Entry 6HC3 (X-ray diffraction, 3.10 A resolution); this record covers chains A and B of the 3 polymer chains in the assembly.

Chain A:
Name: Transcription factor A, mitochondrial
Source organism: Homo sapiens
Reference sequence: Q00059 (TFAM_HUMAN); numbering as in UniProt (aligned over 34-246)
Chain sequence (224 residues; each row starts with the number of its first residue):
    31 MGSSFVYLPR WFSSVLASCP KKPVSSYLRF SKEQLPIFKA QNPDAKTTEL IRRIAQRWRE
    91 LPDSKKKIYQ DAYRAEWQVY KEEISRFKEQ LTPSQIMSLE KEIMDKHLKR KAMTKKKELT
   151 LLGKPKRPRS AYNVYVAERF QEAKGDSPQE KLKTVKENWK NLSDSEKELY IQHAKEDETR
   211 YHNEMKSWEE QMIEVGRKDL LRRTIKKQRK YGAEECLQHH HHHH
Disordered / not traced: 31-42, 235-254
Construct notes: initiating methionine (31); cloning artifact (32-33, 247-248); expression tag (249-254)
Swiss-Prot annotation at these positions:
  - DNA-binding region: Pro-50 to Lys-118 (HMG box 1), Pro-155 to Glu-219 (HMG box 2)
  - site (Intercalates between bases and promotes DNA bending): Leu-58, Leu-182
  - modified residue: Ser-55 (Phosphoserine), Ser-56 (Phosphoserine), Ser-61 (Phosphoserine), Thr-122 (Phosphothreonine), Ser-160 (Phosphoserine), Ser-193 (Phosphoserine), Ser-195 (Phosphoserine)
  - natural variant: Pro-178 (P178L: In MTDPS15)
  - mutagenesis: Thr-77 (T77A: Moderate reduction in DNA bending), Tyr-162 (Y162A: Moderate reduction in DNA bending)
What the authors report for this chain:
  - binding site for the 22-nt DNA strand (chain B): Leu-58, Lys-147, Leu-182
  - conformationally variable residues (domain motion, order/disorder transition): Lys-136 to His-137, Leu-182

Chain B:
Molecule: 22-nt DNA strand
Sequence (22 nucleotides; row label = number of the first residue in the row):
     1 TAACAAAAAA TTTCCACCAA AC

Interface between chain A and chain B:
Pairs across the interface - 39 pairs, chain A then chain B:
  Lys-51(A) / DA3(B)  phosphate contact
  Lys-51(A) / DC4(B)  salt bridge to the phosphate
  Lys-52(A) / DA2(B)  hydrogen bond to the sugar
  Lys-52(A) / DA3(B)  hydrogen bond to the phosphate
  Val-54(A) / DA3(B)  sugar contact
  Val-54(A) / DC4(B)  sugar contact
  Leu-58(A) / DA3(B)  base contact
  Leu-58(A) / DC4(B)  base contact
  Lys-62(A) / DC4(B)  phosphate contact
  Lys-62(A) / DA5(B)  salt bridge to the phosphate
  Leu-65(A) / DA5(B)  sugar contact
  Thr-77(A) / DA5(B)  base contact
  Thr-77(A) / DA6(B)  sugar contact
  Ile-81(A) / DA5(B)  base contact
  His-137(A) / DA2(B)  phosphate contact
  Arg-140(A) / DT1(B)  sugar contact
  Arg-140(A) / DA2(B)  salt bridge to the phosphate
  Lys-146(A) / DT12(B)  salt bridge to the phosphate
  Lys-147(A) / DA10(B)  phosphate contact
  Lys-147(A) / DT11(B)  salt bridge to the phosphate
  Arg-157(A) / DA19(B)  hydrogen bond to the base
  Arg-157(A) / DA20(B)  hydrogen bond to the sugar
  Tyr-162(A) / DA16(B)  base contact
  Tyr-162(A) / DC17(B)  base contact
  Tyr-162(A) / DC18(B)  sugar contact
  Gln-179(A) / DC14(B)  base contact
  Gln-179(A) / DC15(B)  base contact
  Leu-182(A) / DC15(B)  base contact
  Leu-182(A) / DA16(B)  base contact
  Lys-186(A) / DA16(B)  phosphate contact
  Lys-186(A) / DC17(B)  salt bridge to the phosphate
  Trp-189(A) / DC18(B)  hydrogen bond to the phosphate
  Tyr-211(A) / DA20(B)  phosphate contact
  Tyr-211(A) / DA21(B)  hydrogen bond to the phosphate
  Arg-232(A) / DA21(B)  salt bridge to the phosphate
  Arg-232(A) / DC22(B)  phosphate contact
  Arg-233(A) / DC22(B)  hydrogen bond to the phosphate
  Thr-234(A) / DA21(B)  sugar contact
  Thr-234(A) / DC22(B)  hydrogen bond to the phosphate
Other interface residues (no listed pair), chain A (28 interface residues in all): Ser-61, Lys-136, Pro-158, Ser-160, Glu-208, Leu-231

Overview:
28 residues of chain A and 18 residues of chain B are in contact; the contacts include 8 hydrogen bonds and 7
salt bridges. Polar pairs include Arg-157(A)/DA19(B), Lys-52(A)/DA2(B) and Arg-157(A)/DA20(B). From the paper:
a binding site for the 22-nt DNA strand (chain B) at Leu-58(A), Lys-147(A) and Leu-182(A); conformational
variability at Lys-136(A) and Leu-182(A).
Chain A is Transcription factor A, mitochondrial (Homo sapiens) and chain B is a 22-nt DNA strand; the
structure, TFAM bound to Site-X, was determined by X-ray diffraction, deposited together with 6HB4.
